PDB entry 6VBW | electron microscopy, 3.20 A resolution | chains L and F of the 13 polymer chains in the assembly

# Chain L
Molecule: 100-nt DNA strand
Sequence (100 nucleotides; numbered 1 to 100; the number before each row is that of its first residue):
     1 ACATATGGCAGATCTCAATTGGATATCGGCCGGCCACGCGATCGCTGACG
    51 TTTCACCTGAAAAGCAATGAAGCCAAAGCGTCCTGTAAGGTGATGACTGC
Not modelled in the structure: 1-54, 94-100

# Chain F
Protein: Cas7
Organism: Vibrio cholerae
Amino-acid sequence (352 residues; each row starts with the number of its first residue):
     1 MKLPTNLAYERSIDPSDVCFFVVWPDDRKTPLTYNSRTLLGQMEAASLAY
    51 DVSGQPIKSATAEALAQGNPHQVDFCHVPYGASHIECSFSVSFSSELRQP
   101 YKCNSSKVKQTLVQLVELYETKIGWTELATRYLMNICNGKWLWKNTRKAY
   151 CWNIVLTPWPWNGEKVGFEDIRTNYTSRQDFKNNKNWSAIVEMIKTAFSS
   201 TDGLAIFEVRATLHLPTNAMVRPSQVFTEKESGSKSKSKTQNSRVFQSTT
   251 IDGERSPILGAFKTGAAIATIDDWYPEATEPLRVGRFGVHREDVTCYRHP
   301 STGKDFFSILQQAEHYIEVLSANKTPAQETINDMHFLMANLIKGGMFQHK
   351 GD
Not modelled in the structure: 230-238, 351-352

# Interface between chain L and chain F
Contacting residue pairs (24):
  DC57(L) with Gln67(F), sugar contact
  DT58(L) with Gln67(F), sugar contact; Gly68(F), sugar contact; Pro70(F), sugar contact
  DG59(L) with Asn69(F), sugar contact; Pro70(F), sugar contact; His71(F), phosphate contact; Lys239(F), base contact; Thr240(F), base contact
  DA60(L) with Leu48(F), sugar contact; Asn69(F), sugar contact; His71(F), stacking on the base; Ser243(F), hydrogen bond to the base
  DA61(L) with Ser47(F), sugar contact; Ser243(F), base contact
  DG64(L) with Phe227(F), base contact
  DC65(L) with Glu229(F), base contact
  DA67(L) with Met346(F), base contact
  DT68(L) with Thr5(F), sugar contact; Asn6(F), base contact; Gln348(F), base contact; His349(F), phosphate contact; Lys350(F), hydrogen bond to the phosphate
  DG69(L) with Asn6(F), sugar contact
Other interface residues (no listed pair), chain F (20 interface residues in all): Met43, Ala45

# Summary
10 residues of chain L face 20 of chain F across their interface; the contacts include 2 hydrogen bonds and 1
aromatic stacking contact. Polar contacts include DA60(L)-Ser243(F) and DT68(L)-Lys350(F).
Chain L is a 100-nt DNA strand and chain F is Cas7 (Vibrio cholerae); the structure, Cryo-EM structure of
Cascade-TniQ-dsDNA ternary complex, was determined by electron microscopy, deposited together with 6V9Q.
